Entry 3O90 (X-ray diffraction, 1.94 A resolution); this record covers chains A and B of the 4 polymer chains in the assembly.

Chain A (and B):
Molecule: nicotinamidase
Source organism: Streptococcus pneumoniae
Notes: chain B of this document is another copy of the same molecule, construct and numbering; everything in this record applies to it too
UniProtKB: Q97PM2 (Q97PM2_STRPN); numbering as in UniProt (aligned over 1-191)
Chain sequence (211 residues; numbered -19 to 191; the number before each row is that of its first residue; numbers below 1 keep their minus sign (Met-19 is residue -19)):
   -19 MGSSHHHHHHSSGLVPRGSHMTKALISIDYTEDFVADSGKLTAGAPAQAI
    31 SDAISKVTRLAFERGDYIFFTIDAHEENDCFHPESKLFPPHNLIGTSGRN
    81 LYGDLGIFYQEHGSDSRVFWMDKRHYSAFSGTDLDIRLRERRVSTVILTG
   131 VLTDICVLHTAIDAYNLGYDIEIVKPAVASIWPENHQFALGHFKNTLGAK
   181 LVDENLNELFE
Not modelled in the structure: -19 to 1, 57-58, 191 (chain B: -19 to 1, 191)
Construct notes: expression tag (-19 to 0)
Metal / ion sites: Zn2+: Asp53, His55, Glu64, His71
What the authors report for this chain:
  - Zn2+ coordination: Asp53, His55, Glu64, His71
  - self-association interface (contacts with another copy of this molecule): His172, Thr176

Interface between chain A and chain B:
Pairs across the interface - 24 pairs, chain A then chain B:
  Tyr47(A) - Phe61(B)
  Phe61(A) - Tyr47(B)
  Phe61(A) - Glu120(B)
  Phe61(A) - Arg121(B)
  Arg104(A) - Asp113(B)
  Arg104(A) - Arg117(B)
  Arg104(A) - Glu120(B)  salt bridge
  His105(A) - Ile116(B)
  Ser110(A) - Ile116(B)
  Gly111(A) - Thr112(B)
  Gly111(A) - Asp113(B)  hydrogen bond (backbone-backbone)
  Gly111(A) - Ile116(B)
  Thr112(A) - Gly111(B)
  Asp113(A) - Arg104(B)
  Asp113(A) - Gly111(B)  hydrogen bond (backbone-backbone)
  Ile116(A) - Arg104(B)
  Ile116(A) - His105(B)
  Ile116(A) - Ser110(B)
  Ile116(A) - Gly111(B)
  Arg117(A) - Arg104(B)
  Glu120(A) - Phe61(B)
  Glu120(A) - Pro63(B)
  Glu120(A) - Arg104(B)  salt bridge
  Arg121(A) - Phe61(B)
Also at the interface, not in a pair above, chain A (13 interface residues in all): Pro63
Also at the interface, not in a pair above, chain B (16 interface residues in all): Glu56, Asp59, His62

Summary:
13 residues of chain A and 16 residues of chain B are in contact, with 2 hydrogen bonds and 2 salt bridges.
Among the polar pairs are Arg104(A)-Glu120(B) and Gly111(A)-Asp113(B). From the paper: Zn2+ coordination by
Asp53(A), His55(A) and Glu64(A) among others; a self-association interface involving His172(A) and Thr176(A).
Both chains are nicotinamidase (Streptococcus pneumoniae). Entry 3O90 (High resolution crystal structures of
Streptococcus pneumoniae nicotinamidase with trapped intermediates provide insights into catalytic mechanism
...) was determined by X-ray diffraction, deposited together with 3O91, 3O92, 3O93 and 3O94.
